PDB entry 6DUZ | electron microscopy, 3.60 A resolution | chains G and e of the 48 polymer chains in the assembly

== Chain G ==
Protein: Protein PrgH
From: Salmonella enterica subsp. enterica serovar Typhimurium
UniProt: P41783 (PRGH_SALTY); residues 1-392 here = UniProt positions 1-392
Amino-acid sequence (392 residues; row label = number of the first residue in the row):
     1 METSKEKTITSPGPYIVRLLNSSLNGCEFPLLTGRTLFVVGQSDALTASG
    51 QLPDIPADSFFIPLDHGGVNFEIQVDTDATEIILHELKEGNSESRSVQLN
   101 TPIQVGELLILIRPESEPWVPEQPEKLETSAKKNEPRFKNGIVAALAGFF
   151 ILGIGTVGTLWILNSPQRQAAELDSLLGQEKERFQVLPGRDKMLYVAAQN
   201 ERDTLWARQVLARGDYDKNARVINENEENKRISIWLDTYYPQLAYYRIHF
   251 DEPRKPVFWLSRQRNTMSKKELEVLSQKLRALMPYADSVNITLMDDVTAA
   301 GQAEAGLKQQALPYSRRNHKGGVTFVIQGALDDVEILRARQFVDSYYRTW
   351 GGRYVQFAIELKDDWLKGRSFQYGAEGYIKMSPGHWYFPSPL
Unresolved in the structure: 1-170, 365-392

== Chain e ==
Protein: Lipoprotein PrgK
From: Salmonella enterica subsp. enterica serovar Typhimurium
UniProt: P41786 (PRGK_SALTY); residue numbers follow UniProt; this construct covers 1-252
Amino-acid sequence (252 residues; each row starts with the number of its first residue):
     1 MIRRYLYTFLLVMTLAGCKDKDLLKGLDQEQANEVIAVLQMHNIEANKID
    51 SGKLGYSITVAEPDFTAAVYWIKTYQLPPRPRVEIAQMFPADSLVSSPRA
   101 EKARLYSAIEQRLEQSLQTMEGVLSARVHISYDIDAGENGRPPKPVHLSA
   151 LAVYERGSPLAHQISDIKRFLKNSFADVDYDNISVVLSERSDAQLQAPGT
   201 PVKRNSFATSWIVLIILLSVMSAGFGVWYYKNHYARNKKGITADDKAKSS
   251 NE
Unresolved in the structure: 1-19, 204-252
Curated features (UniProtKB/Swiss-Prot):
  - lipidation: Cys18 (N-palmitoyl cysteine)

== How chain G and chain e interact ==
Residue-residue contacts (36; chain G residue first):
  Leu176(G) - Val202(e)  hydrophobic
  Gly178(G) - Gln196(e)
  Gln179(G) - Gln196(e)
  Glu180(G) - Gln196(e)  hydrogen bond
  Arg183(G) - Gln196(e)
  Asn200(G) - Asp192(e)
  Arg202(G) - Met41(e)  hydrogen bond
  Arg202(G) - Ser191(e)
  Arg202(G) - Asp192(e)  hydrogen bond (side chain-backbone)
  Arg202(G) - Gln194(e)
  Leu205(G) - Trp71(e)  hydrophobic
  Trp206(G) - Gln40(e)
  Trp206(G) - Met41(e)
  Trp206(G) - Asn43(e)  hydrogen bond (backbone-side chain)
  Trp206(G) - Gln194(e)
  Trp206(G) - Gln196(e)
  Trp206(G) - Pro198(e)  hydrophobic
  Gln209(G) - His42(e)
  Gln209(G) - Asn43(e)
  Gln209(G) - Ile44(e)
  Gln209(G) - Asp64(e)  hydrogen bond
  Gln209(G) - Ala67(e)
  Val210(G) - Asn43(e)
  Arg213(G) - Asn43(e)  hydrogen bond (side chain-backbone)
  Arg213(G) - Ile44(e)
  Arg213(G) - Asp64(e)  salt bridge
  Arg213(G) - Pro201(e)
  Asp215(G) - Val202(e)
  Asp332(G) - Lys168(e)
  Asp333(G) - Ile164(e)
  Asp333(G) - Val185(e)
  Asp333(G) - Val186(e)
  Val334(G) - Ile164(e)  hydrophobic
  Leu337(G) - Leu160(e)
  Leu337(G) - Ile164(e)  hydrophobic
  Gln341(G) - Leu160(e)
Interface residues without a listed pair, chain e (24 interface residues in all): Pro63, Ala161, Leu187, Ala197

== Summary ==
18 residues of chain G face 24 of chain e across their interface, with 6 hydrogen bonds and 1 salt bridge.
Polar contacts include Arg213(G)-Asp64(e), Glu180(G)-Gln196(e) and Arg202(G)-Met41(e).
Chain G is Protein PrgH and chain e is Lipoprotein PrgK, both from Salmonella enterica subsp. enterica serovar
Typhimurium; the structure, Structure of the periplasmic domains of PrgH and PrgK from the assembled
Salmonella type III secretion ..., was determined by electron microscopy (same publication as 6DV3, 6DV6 and
6DWB).
